3G6Y - chains A and T of the 3 polymer chains in the assembly; structure by X-ray diffraction, 2.10 A resolution.

== Chain A ==
Name: DNA polymerase iota
Organism: Homo sapiens
Notes: EC 2.7.7.7
Reference sequence: Q9UNA4 (POLI_HUMAN); numbering as in UniProt (aligned over 1-420)
Sequence (420 residues; each row starts with the number of its first residue):
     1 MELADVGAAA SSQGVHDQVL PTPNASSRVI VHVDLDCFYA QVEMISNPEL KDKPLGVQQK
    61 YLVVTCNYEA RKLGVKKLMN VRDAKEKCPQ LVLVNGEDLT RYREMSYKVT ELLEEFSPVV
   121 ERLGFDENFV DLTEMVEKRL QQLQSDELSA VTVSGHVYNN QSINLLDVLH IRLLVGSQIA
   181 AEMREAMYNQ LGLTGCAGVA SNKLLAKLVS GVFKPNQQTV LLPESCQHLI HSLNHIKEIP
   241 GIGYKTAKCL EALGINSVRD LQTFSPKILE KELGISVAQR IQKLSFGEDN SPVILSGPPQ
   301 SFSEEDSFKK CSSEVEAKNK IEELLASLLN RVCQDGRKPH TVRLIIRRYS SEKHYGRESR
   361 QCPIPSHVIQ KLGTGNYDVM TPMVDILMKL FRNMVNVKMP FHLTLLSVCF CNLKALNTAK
Unresolved in the structure: 1-24, 371-378, 395-403, 415-420
Metal / ion sites: Mg2+ site 1: Asp34, Leu35, Asp126 (together with dTTP); Mg2+ site 2: Glu127 (together with dTTP)
Ligand contacts: dTTP (TTP): Asp34, Leu35, Asp36, Cys37, Phe38, Tyr39, Gln59, Val64, Thr65, Tyr68, Arg71, Lys77, Leu78, Asp126, Glu127, Lys214
From the paper describing this entry:
  - catalytic residues: Asp34, Asp126, Glu127
  - binding site for dTTP: Tyr39, Gln59
  - binding site for Template DNA strand (chain T): Gln59, Lys60, Leu62, Ser307
  - specificity-determining residues: Tyr39, Gln59

== Chain T ==
Molecule: Template DNA strand
Sequence (11 nucleotides; row label = number of the first residue in the row):
   837 TCTXGGGTCC T
Unresolved in the structure: 837-839
Modified / non-standard residues: 3DR (1',2'-dideoxyribofuranose-5'-phosphate) at position 840

== Chain A / chain T interface ==
Residue-residue contacts (27):
  Gln59(A) - 3DR_840(T)  sugar contact
  Gln59(A) - DG841(T)  hydrogen bond to the sugar
  Lys60(A) - 3DR_840(T)  phosphate contact
  Lys60(A) - DG841(T)  salt bridge to the phosphate
  Tyr61(A) - 3DR_840(T)  phosphate contact
  Leu62(A) - 3DR_840(T)  sugar contact
  Glu97(A) - DG841(T)  phosphate contact
  Leu99(A) - DG841(T)  phosphate contact
  Leu99(A) - DG842(T)  phosphate contact
  Arg103(A) - DG842(T)  salt bridge to the phosphate
  Arg103(A) - DG843(T)  salt bridge to the phosphate
  Phe125(A) - DG843(T)  sugar contact
  Pro299(A) - DT844(T)  phosphate contact
  Gln300(A) - DT844(T)  hydrogen bond to the phosphate
  Gln300(A) - DC845(T)  phosphate contact
  Ser301(A) - DT844(T)  hydrogen bond to the phosphate
  Phe302(A) - DG843(T)  phosphate contact
  Ser303(A) - DG842(T)  phosphate contact
  Ser303(A) - DG843(T)  hydrogen bond to the phosphate
  Glu304(A) - DG842(T)  phosphate contact
  Glu305(A) - DG841(T)  sugar contact
  Glu305(A) - DG842(T)  hydrogen bond to the phosphate
  Ser307(A) - 3DR_840(T)  hydrogen bond to the phosphate
  Ser307(A) - DG841(T)  phosphate contact
  Lys309(A) - 3DR_840(T)  salt bridge to the phosphate
  Arg331(A) - DG843(T)  salt bridge to the phosphate
  Arg347(A) - 3DR_840(T)  salt bridge to the phosphate
Other interface residues (no listed pair), chain A (20 interface residues in all): Tyr39

== Overview ==
20 residues of chain A and 6 residues of chain T are in contact; the contacts include 6 hydrogen bonds and 6
salt bridges. Polar pairs include Gln59(A)-DG841(T), Gln300(A)-DT844(T) and Ser301(A)-DT844(T). The paper
reports catalytic residues Asp34(A), Asp126(A) and Glu127(A); a binding site for Template DNA strand (chain T)
at Gln59(A), Lys60(A) and Leu62(A) among others.
Here chain A is DNA polymerase iota (Homo sapiens) and chain T is Template DNA strand. Entry 3G6Y (Ternary
complex of DNA Polymerase iota:DNA:dTTP with an abasic site at the templating position) was determined by
X-ray diffraction, deposited together with 3G6V and 3G6X.
